6SO3 - chains F and E of the 6 polymer chains in the assembly; structure by electron microscopy, 6.20 A resolution (low resolution: residue-level contacts below are approximate; hydrogen-bond / salt-bridge calls are withheld).

== Chain F (and E) ==
Protein: Myosin 2 regulatory light chain striated muscle
From: Lethocerus indicus
Notes: chain E of this document is another copy of the same molecule, construct and numbering; everything in this record applies to it too
Amino-acid sequence (196 residues; each row starts with the number of its first residue):
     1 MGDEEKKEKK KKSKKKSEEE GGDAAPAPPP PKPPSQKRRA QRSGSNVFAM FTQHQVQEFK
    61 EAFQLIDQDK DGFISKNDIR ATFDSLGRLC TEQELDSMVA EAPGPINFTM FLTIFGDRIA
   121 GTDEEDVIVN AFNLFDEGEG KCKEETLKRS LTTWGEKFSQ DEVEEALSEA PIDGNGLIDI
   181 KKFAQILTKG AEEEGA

== Interface between chain F and chain E ==
Residue-residue contacts - 48 pairs, chain F then chain E:
  His54(F) - Asp69(E)
  Gln55(F) - Lys37(E)
  Gln57(F) - Ser35(E)
  Gln57(F) - Lys37(E)
  Gln57(F) - Asp67(E)
  Gln57(F) - Asp69(E)
  Glu58(F) - Lys37(E)
  Lys60(F) - Glu5(E)
  Lys60(F) - Pro34(E)
  Lys60(F) - Ser35(E)
  Lys60(F) - Gln68(E)
  Glu61(F) - Pro33(E)
  Glu61(F) - Pro34(E)
  Glu61(F) - Ser35(E)
  Glu61(F) - Gln36(E)
  Glu61(F) - Lys37(E)
  Glu61(F) - Arg39(E)
  Phe63(F) - Met1(E)
  Phe63(F) - Gly2(E)
  Phe63(F) - Glu5(E)
  Gln64(F) - Gly2(E)
  Gln64(F) - Lys6(E)
  Gln64(F) - Lys32(E)
  Gln64(F) - Pro33(E)
  Gln64(F) - Pro34(E)
  Leu65(F) - Lys32(E)
  Asp67(F) - Gly2(E)
  Gln68(F) - Gly2(E)
  Gln68(F) - Asp3(E)
  Asp69(F) - Gly2(E)
  Lys70(F) - Met1(E)
  Lys70(F) - Gly2(E)
  Lys70(F) - Glu4(E)
  Lys70(F) - Glu8(E)
  Leu86(F) - Pro31(E)
  Leu86(F) - Lys32(E)
  Phe108(F) - Glu5(E)
  Glu192(F) - Arg39(E)
  Glu193(F) - Gln36(E)
  Glu193(F) - Arg39(E)
  Glu193(F) - Gln41(E)
  Glu193(F) - Ser43(E)
  Glu194(F) - Asp23(E)
  Glu194(F) - Pro31(E)
  Glu194(F) - Arg42(E)
  Gly195(F) - Pro33(E)
  Gly195(F) - Gln36(E)
  Ala196(F) - Pro33(E)
Other interface residues (no listed pair), chain E (24 interface residues in all): Lys9, Ala24

== Summary ==
The interface between chain F and chain E involves 20 residues on one side and 24 on the other.
Chain F and chain E are both Myosin 2 regulatory light chain striated muscle (Lethocerus indicus); the
structure, The interacting head motif in insect flight muscle myosin thick filaments, was determined by
electron microscopy.
